7KVB - chains a and b of the 6 polymer chains in the assembly; structure by electron microscopy, 3.70 A resolution.

== Chain a (and b) ==
Protein: Matrix protein M
Organism: Murray Valley encephalitis virus
Notes: chain b of this document is another copy of the same molecule, construct and numbering; everything in this record applies to it too
UniProtKB: A0A059ZZ36 (A0A059ZZ36_9FLAV); residues 1-75 here correspond to UniProt positions 218-292 (UniProt number = residue number + 217)
Amino-acid sequence (75 residues; numbered 1 to 75; the number before each row is that of its first residue):
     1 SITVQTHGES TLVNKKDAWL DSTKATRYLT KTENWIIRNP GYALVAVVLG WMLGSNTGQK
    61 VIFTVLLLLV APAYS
Disordered / not traced: 1-4

== Interface between chain a and chain b ==
Pairs across the interface - 26 pairs, chain a then chain b:
  Gln-5(a) / Lys-31(b)
  Tyr-28(a) / Tyr-74(b)  hydrophobic
  Tyr-28(a) / Ser-75(b)  hydrogen bond (backbone-side chain)
  Leu-29(a) / Ser-75(b)
  Lys-31(a) / Gln-5(b)
  Thr-32(a) / Ser-75(b)  hydrogen bond (side chain-backbone)
  Leu-53(a) / Gln-59(b)
  Gln-59(a) / Leu-53(b)  hydrogen bond (side chain-backbone)
  Phe-63(a) / Phe-63(b)  hydrophobic
  Leu-66(a) / Leu-66(b)  hydrophobic
  Leu-66(a) / Leu-67(b)  hydrophobic
  Leu-66(a) / Val-70(b)  hydrophobic
  Leu-67(a) / Leu-66(b)  hydrophobic
  Leu-69(a) / Val-70(b)  hydrophobic
  Leu-69(a) / Ser-75(b)
  Val-70(a) / Leu-66(b)  hydrophobic
  Val-70(a) / Val-70(b)  hydrophobic
  Ala-73(a) / Ala-73(b)  hydrophobic
  Ala-73(a) / Ser-75(b)
  Tyr-74(a) / Gln-5(b)
  Tyr-74(a) / Tyr-28(b)  hydrophobic
  Tyr-74(a) / Ala-73(b)
  Ser-75(a) / Tyr-28(b)  hydrogen bond (side chain-backbone)
  Ser-75(a) / Thr-32(b)  hydrogen bond (backbone-side chain)
  Ser-75(a) / Leu-69(b)
  Ser-75(a) / Ala-73(b)
Interface residues without a listed pair, chain a (16 interface residues in all): Ser-55
Interface residues without a listed pair, chain b (18 interface residues in all): Thr-6, Leu-29, Ser-55, Pro-72

== In short ==
16 residues of chain a and 18 residues of chain b are in contact, with 5 hydrogen bonds. Polar pairs include
Tyr-28(a)/Ser-75(b), Thr-32(a)/Ser-75(b) and Gln-59(a)/Leu-53(b).
Chain a and chain b are both Matrix protein M (Murray Valley encephalitis virus); the structure, Chimeric
flavivirus between Binjari virus and Murray Valley encephalitis virus, was determined by electron microscopy
together with 7KV8, 7KV9 and 7KVA from the same study.
